6EZW - chain B; structure by X-ray diffraction, 1.60 A resolution.

[Chain B]
Protein: VHH antibody BCD090-M2
Source organism: Lama glama
Notes: antibody fragment or engineered binder
Sequence (128 residues; each row starts with the number of its first residue):
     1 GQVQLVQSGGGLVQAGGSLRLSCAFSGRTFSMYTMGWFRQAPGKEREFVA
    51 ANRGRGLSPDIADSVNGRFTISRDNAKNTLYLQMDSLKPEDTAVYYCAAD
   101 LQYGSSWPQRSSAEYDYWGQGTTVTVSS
Disulfides: Cys23-Cys97
From the paper describing this entry:
  - conformationally variable residues (loop rearrangement): Ala51 to Gly67

[Overview]
The paper reports conformational variability at Ala51.
Chain B is VHH antibody BCD090-M2 (Lama glama); the structure, Crystal structure of a llama VHH antibody
BCD090-M2 against human ErbB3 in space group C2, was determined by X-ray diffraction (same publication as
6F0D).
